PDB entry 5OBV | X-ray diffraction, 2.49 A resolution | chain A

Chain A:
Molecule: Chaperone protein DnaK
Source organism: Mycoplasma genitalium (strain ATCC 33530 / G-37 / NCTC 10195)
Notes: engineered mutation(s): Polypeptide lacks the last 58 residues.
Reference sequence: P47547 (DNAK_MYCGE); residue numbers follow UniProt; this construct covers 1-521
Amino-acid sequence (529 residues; numbered 1 to 529; the number before each row is that of its first residue):
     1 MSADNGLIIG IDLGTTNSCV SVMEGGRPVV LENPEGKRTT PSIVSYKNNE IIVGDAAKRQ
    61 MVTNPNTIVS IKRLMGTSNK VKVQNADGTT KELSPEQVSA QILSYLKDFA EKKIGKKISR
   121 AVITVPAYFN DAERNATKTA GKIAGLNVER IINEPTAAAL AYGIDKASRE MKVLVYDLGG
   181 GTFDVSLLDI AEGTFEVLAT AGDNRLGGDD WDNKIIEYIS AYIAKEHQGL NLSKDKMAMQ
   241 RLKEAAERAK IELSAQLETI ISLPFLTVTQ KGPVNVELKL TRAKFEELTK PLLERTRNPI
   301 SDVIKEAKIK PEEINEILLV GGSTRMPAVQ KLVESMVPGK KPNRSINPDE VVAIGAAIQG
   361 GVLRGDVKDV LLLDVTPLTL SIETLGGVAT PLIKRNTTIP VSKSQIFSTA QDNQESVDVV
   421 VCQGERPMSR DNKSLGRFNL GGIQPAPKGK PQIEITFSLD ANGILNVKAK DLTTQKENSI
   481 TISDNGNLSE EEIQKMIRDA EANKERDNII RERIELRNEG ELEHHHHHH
Not modelled in the structure: 1-4, 484-486, 528-529
Sequence notes: expression tag (522-529)
UniProt features mapped onto this chain:
  - modified residue: Thr182 (Phosphothreonine)
Residues lining bound ligands: ADP (adenosine-5'-diphosphate): Gly14, Thr15, Thr16, Asn17, Gly179, Gly180, Gly181, Thr182, Gly208, Asp209, Glu247, Lys250, Ile251, Ser254, Gly321, Gly322, Ser323, Arg325, Met326, Asp349
What the authors report for this chain:
  - contacts within the chain: Asp374-Thr398 (backbone contact)

In short:
Bound to chain A: ADP. The paper reports contacts within the chain involving Asp374 and Thr398.
Chain A is Chaperone protein DnaK (Mycoplasma genitalium (strain ATCC 33530 / G-37 / NCTC 10195)); the
structure, Mycoplasma genitalium DnaK deletion mutant lacking SBDalpha in complex with ADP and Pi, was
determined by X-ray diffraction (same publication as 5OBU, 5OBW, 5OBX and 5OBY).
